PDB entry 3QJV | X-ray diffraction, 2.80 A resolution | chains A and B of the 3 polymer chains in the assembly

Chain A:
Molecule: Cytochrome c oxidase subunit 1
Organism: Thermus thermophilus
Notes: EC 1.9.3.1
UniProt: Q5SJ79 (COX1_THET8); residues 2-562 here = UniProt positions 2-562
Amino-acid sequence (568 residues; each row starts with the number of its first residue; numbers below 1 keep their minus sign (Met-5 is residue -5)):
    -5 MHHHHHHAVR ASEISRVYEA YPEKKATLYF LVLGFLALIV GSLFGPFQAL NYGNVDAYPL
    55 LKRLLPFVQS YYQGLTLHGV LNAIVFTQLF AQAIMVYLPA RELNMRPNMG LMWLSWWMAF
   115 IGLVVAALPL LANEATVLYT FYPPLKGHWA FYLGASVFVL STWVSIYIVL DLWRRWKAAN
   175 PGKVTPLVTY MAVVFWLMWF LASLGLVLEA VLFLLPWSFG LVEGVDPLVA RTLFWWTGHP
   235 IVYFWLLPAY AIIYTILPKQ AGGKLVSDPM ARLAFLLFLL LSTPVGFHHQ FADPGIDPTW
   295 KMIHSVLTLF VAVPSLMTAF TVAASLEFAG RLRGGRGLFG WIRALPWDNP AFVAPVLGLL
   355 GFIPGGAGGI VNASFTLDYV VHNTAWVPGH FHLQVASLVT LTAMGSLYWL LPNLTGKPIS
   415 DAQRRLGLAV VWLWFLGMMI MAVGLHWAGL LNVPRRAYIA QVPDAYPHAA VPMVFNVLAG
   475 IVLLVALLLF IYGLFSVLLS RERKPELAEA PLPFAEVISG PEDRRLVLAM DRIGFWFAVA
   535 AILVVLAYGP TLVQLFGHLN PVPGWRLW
Not modelled in the structure: -5 to 10
Construct notes: expression tag (-5 to 1)
Swiss-Prot annotation at these positions:
  - binding site (Fe(II)-heme a): His72, His386
  - binding site (Cu cation): His233, Tyr237, His282, His283
  - binding site (heme a3): His384
  - cross-link: His233 to Tyr237 (1'-histidyl-3'-tyrosine (His-Tyr))
Bound ions: heme Fe: His72, His386; Cu+: His233, His282, His283; heme-as Fe: His384 (together with carbon monoxide)
Ligand contacts:
  - carbon monoxide (CMO): His233, Val236, His282, His283, His384
  - heme-as (HAS): Tyr133, Thr134, Trp229, Val236, Tyr237, Trp239, Leu240, Tyr244, His282, His283, Thr302, Ala306, Ser309, Leu310, Thr312, Ala313, Val316, Ala317, Leu320, Trp335, Ile336, Val350, Leu353, Leu354, Phe356, Ile357, Gly360, Gly363, Ile364, Asn366, Ala367, Asp372, His376, Asn377, Val381, His384, Phe385, Gln388, Val389, Val393, Arg449, Arg450
  - heme (HEM): Leu32, Ser36, Gly39, Pro40, Gln42, Ala43, Tyr46, Tyr65, Leu69, His72, Gly73, Asn76, Ala77, Phe80, Thr81, Leu132, Tyr133, Pro382, Phe385, His386, Val389, Ala390, Thr394, Trp428, Met432, Met435, Arg449, Arg450, Ala451, Leu477

Chain B:
Molecule: Cytochrome c oxidase subunit 2
Organism: Thermus thermophilus
Notes: EC 1.9.3.1
UniProt: Q5SJ80 (COX2_THET8); numbering as in UniProt (aligned over 1-168)
Amino-acid sequence (168 residues; row label = number of the first residue in the row):
     1 MVDEHKAHKA ILAYEKGWLA FSLAMLFVFI ALIAYTLATH TAGVIPAGKL ERVDPTTVRQ
    61 EGPWADPAQA VVQTGPNQYT VYVLAFAFGY QPNPIEVPQG AEIVFKITSP DVIHGFHVEG
   121 TNINVEVLPG EVSTVRYTFK RPGEYRIICN QYCGLGHQNM FGTIVVKE
Not modelled in the structure: 1-2
Swiss-Prot annotation at these positions:
  - binding site (Cu cation): His114, Cys149, Cys153, His157
Bound ions: dinuclear copper ion: His114, Cys149, Gln151, Cys153, His157, Met160

Chain A / chain B interface:
Residue-residue contacts - 110 pairs, chain A then chain B:
  Ser64(A) - Leu155(B)
  Tyr66(A) - Tyr152(B)  hydrophobic
  Tyr66(A) - Leu155(B)
  Tyr66(A) - His157(B)
  Tyr66(A) - Gln158(B)  hydrogen bond
  Thr130(A) - Tyr152(B)  hydrogen bond (backbone-side chain)
  Leu132(A) - Tyr152(B)  hydrophobic
  Tyr136(A) - Gln151(B)
  Pro137(A) - Ile113(B)
  Pro138(A) - Asp111(B)
  Pro138(A) - Pro129(B)  hydrophobic
  Asp220(A) - Arg52(B)  salt bridge
  Pro221(A) - Pro129(B)
  Leu222(A) - Leu50(B)  hydrophobic
  Leu222(A) - Leu128(B)  hydrophobic
  Arg225(A) - Glu126(B)  salt bridge
  Arg225(A) - Gln151(B)
  Lys258(A) - Glu4(B)  salt bridge
  Val260(A) - His8(B)
  Val260(A) - Ile11(B)  hydrophobic
  Met264(A) - Glu15(B)
  Phe285(A) - Pro46(B)
  Ala286(A) - Asn124(B)
  Ala286(A) - Val125(B)
  Ala286(A) - Glu126(B)  hydrogen bond (backbone-backbone)
  Asp287(A) - Pro46(B)
  Asp287(A) - Glu126(B)
  Pro288(A) - Glu126(B)
  Pro288(A) - Leu128(B)  hydrophobic
  Pro288(A) - Glu131(B)
  Pro288(A) - Val132(B)
  Pro288(A) - Ser133(B)
  Gly289(A) - Ala47(B)
  Gly289(A) - Gly48(B)
  Gly289(A) - Leu50(B)
  Ile290(A) - Gly48(B)
  Asp291(A) - Gly48(B)
  Met296(A) - Ile30(B)
  Met296(A) - Ile33(B)  hydrophobic
  Met296(A) - Ala34(B)
  Leu303(A) - Leu26(B)
  Leu303(A) - Ile30(B)  hydrophobic
  Val307(A) - Leu26(B)  hydrophobic
  Leu310(A) - Trp18(B)  hydrogen bond (backbone-side chain)
  Leu310(A) - Ser22(B)
  Met311(A) - Glu15(B)
  Met311(A) - Trp18(B)
  Phe314(A) - Ile11(B)
  Phe314(A) - Tyr14(B)  hydrophobic
  Phe314(A) - Glu15(B)
  Phe314(A) - Trp18(B)
  Thr315(A) - Glu15(B)  hydrogen bond
  Phe322(A) - Glu4(B)
  Ser368(A) - Ile33(B)
  Phe369(A) - Ile45(B)  hydrophobic
  Thr370(A) - Thr36(B)  hydrogen bond
  Thr370(A) - Leu37(B)
  Thr370(A) - Ile45(B)
  Tyr373(A) - Val44(B)  hydrophobic
  Tyr373(A) - Ile45(B)  hydrophobic
  Tyr373(A) - Pro46(B)
  Tyr373(A) - Asn122(B)
  Tyr373(A) - Asn124(B)  hydrogen bond (backbone-side chain)
  His376(A) - Asn124(B)  hydrogen bond (backbone-side chain)
  His376(A) - Glu126(B)  salt bridge
  His376(A) - Asn150(B)  hydrogen bond (backbone-side chain)
  Asn377(A) - Glu126(B)  hydrogen bond
  Asn377(A) - Asn150(B)  hydrogen bond (side chain-backbone)
  Asn377(A) - Gln151(B)
  Thr378(A) - His117(B)
  Asn446(A) - His117(B)
  Asn446(A) - Glu119(B)
  Asn446(A) - Gly120(B)
  Asn446(A) - Ile148(B)
  Pro448(A) - Ile148(B)  hydrophobic
  Pro448(A) - Asn150(B)
  Arg449(A) - His157(B)
  Arg450(A) - Gln151(B)  hydrogen bond
  Arg450(A) - His157(B)  hydrogen bond (backbone-side chain)
  Ala451(A) - His157(B)
  Tyr452(A) - Gln158(B)
  Gln455(A) - Gln158(B)
  Val456(A) - Gln158(B)
  Val456(A) - Asn159(B)
  Ala459(A) - Arg146(B)  hydrogen bond (backbone-side chain)
  Ala459(A) - Phe161(B)  hydrophobic
  Tyr460(A) - Phe161(B)
  Ile512(A) - Glu4(B)
  Ile512(A) - His8(B)
  Ser513(A) - His5(B)
  Gly514(A) - His5(B)
  Gly514(A) - His8(B)
  Pro515(A) - His5(B)
  Glu516(A) - Lys9(B)  salt bridge
  Asp517(A) - His8(B)  salt bridge
  His552(A) - Leu50(B)
  His552(A) - Arg52(B)  hydrogen bond (backbone-side chain)
  Asn554(A) - Arg52(B)
  Asn554(A) - Val53(B)  hydrogen bond (side chain-backbone)
  Asn554(A) - Gly130(B)  hydrogen bond (side chain-backbone)
  Val556(A) - Pro55(B)  hydrophobic
  Val556(A) - Pro129(B)
  Trp559(A) - Pro110(B)
  Trp559(A) - Asp111(B)
  Trp559(A) - Val112(B)  hydrophobic
  Leu561(A) - Ala87(B)  hydrophobic
  Leu561(A) - Cys153(B)
  Leu561(A) - Gly154(B)
  Leu561(A) - Leu155(B)  hydrogen bond (backbone-backbone)
  Trp562(A) - Leu155(B)
Interface residues without a listed pair, chain A (74 interface residues in all): Val131, Leu139, Pro292, Lys295, Ser299, Val300, Phe304, Ala318, Ile364, Asp372, Val374, Leu445, Gln548, Leu549, Leu553, Pro557
Interface residues without a listed pair, chain B (61 interface residues in all): Leu12, Leu23, Phe27, Phe29, Thr56, Phe88, Cys149

In short:
74 residues of chain A and 61 residues of chain B are in contact; the contacts include 18 hydrogen bonds and 6
salt bridges. Polar contacts include Asp220(A)-Arg52(B), Arg225(A)-Glu126(B) and Lys258(A)-Glu4(B). Chain A
binds heme, heme-as and carbon monoxide.
Here chain A is Cytochrome c oxidase subunit 1 and chain B is Cytochrome c oxidase subunit 2, both from
Thermus thermophilus. Entry 3QJV (The structure of and photolytic induced changes of carbon monoxide binding
to the cytochrome ba3-oxidase from ...) was determined by X-ray diffraction together with 3QJQ, 3QJR, 3QJS,
3QJT and 3QJU from the same study.
